PDB entry 1IAV | X-ray diffraction, 1.80 A resolution | chain A

# Chain A
Name: Subtilisin savinase
Organism: Bacillus lentus
Notes: EC 3.4.21.62
UniProt: P29600 (SUBS_BACLE); the author numbering skips numbers that UniProt does not, so the offset changes along the chain: 1-36 = UniProt 1-36; 38-58 = UniProt 37-57; 60-160 = UniProt 58-158; 165-275 = UniProt 159-269
Sequence (269 residues; each row starts with the number of its first residue; note: 6 numbers in that range are skipped by the numbering (no residue carries them; nothing is unmodelled there)):
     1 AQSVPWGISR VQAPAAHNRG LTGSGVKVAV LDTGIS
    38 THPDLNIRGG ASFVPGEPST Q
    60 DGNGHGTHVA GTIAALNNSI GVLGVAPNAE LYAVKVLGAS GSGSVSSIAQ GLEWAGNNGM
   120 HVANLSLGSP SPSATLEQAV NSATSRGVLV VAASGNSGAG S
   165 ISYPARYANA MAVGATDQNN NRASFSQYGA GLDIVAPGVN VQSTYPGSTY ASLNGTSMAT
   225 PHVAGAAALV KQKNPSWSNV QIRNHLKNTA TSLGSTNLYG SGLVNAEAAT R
Modified / non-standard residues: S221 (o-benzylsulfonyl-serine; SEB)
Differences from the reference sequence: engineered mutation N87 (Ser85 in P29600); modified residue (221)
Ion coordination: Ca2+ site 1: Q2, D41, L75, N77, I79, V81; Ca2+ site 2: A169, Y171, A174, G195, D197
UniProt features mapped onto this chain:
  - active site (Charge relay system): D32, H64
  - binding site (Ca(2+)): Q2, D41, L75, N77, I79, V81, A169, Y171, A174

# Overview
The Ca2+ site 1 is built by Q2, D41, L75, N77, I79 and V81. The Ca2+ site 2 is built by A169, Y171, A174, G195
and D197. From UniProt: active-site residues D32 and H64 and 9 Ca2+-binding residues.
Chain A is Subtilisin savinase (Bacillus lentus); the structure, Structure on native (asn 87) subtilisin from
bacillus lentus, was determined by X-ray diffraction together with 1C9J, 1C9M, 1C9N and 1JEA from the same
study.
